PDB entry 3Q3V | X-ray diffraction, 2.15 A resolution | chain A

Chain A:
Protein: Phosphoglycerate kinase
Source organism: Campylobacter jejuni subsp. jejuni NCTC 11168
Notes: EC 2.7.2.3
UniProt: Q9PMQ5 (PGK_CAMJE); residues 1-400 here = UniProt positions 1-400
Sequence (403 residues; row label = number of the first residue in the row; numbers below 1 keep their minus sign (Ser-2 is residue -2)):
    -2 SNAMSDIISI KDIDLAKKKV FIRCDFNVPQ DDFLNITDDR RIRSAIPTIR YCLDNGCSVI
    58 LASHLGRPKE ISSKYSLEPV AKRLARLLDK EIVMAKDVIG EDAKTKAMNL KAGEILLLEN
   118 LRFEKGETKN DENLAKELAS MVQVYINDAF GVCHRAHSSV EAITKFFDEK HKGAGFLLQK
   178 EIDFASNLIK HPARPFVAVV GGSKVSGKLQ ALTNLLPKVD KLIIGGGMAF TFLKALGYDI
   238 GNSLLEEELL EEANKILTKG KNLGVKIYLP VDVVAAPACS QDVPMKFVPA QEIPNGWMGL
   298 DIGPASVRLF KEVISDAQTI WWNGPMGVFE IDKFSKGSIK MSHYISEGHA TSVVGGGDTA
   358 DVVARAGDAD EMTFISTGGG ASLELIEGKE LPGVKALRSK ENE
Unresolved in the structure: -2 to 2, 397-400
Modified / non-standard residues: Mse1 (selenomethionine); Mse91, Mse105, Mse138, Mse225, Mse282, Mse295, Mse323, Mse338, Mse369 (selenomethionine; parent Met)
Differences from the reference sequence: expression tag (-2 to 0)
Ion coordination: K+ site 1: Ala136, Val139; K+ site 2: Ser343, Gly345, Glu368
Swiss-Prot annotation at these positions:
  - binding site (substrate): Asp22 to Asn24, Arg38, His61 to Arg64, Arg119, Arg152
  - binding site (ATP): Lys205, Gly296, Glu327, Gly353 to Thr356

Summary:
The K+ site 1 is built by Ala136 and Val139. Ser343, Gly345 and Glu368 coordinate K+ site 2. Curated
annotation (UniProt) lists 10 substrate-binding residues and 7 ATP-binding residues.
Chain A is Phosphoglycerate kinase (Campylobacter jejuni subsp. jejuni NCTC 11168); the structure, Crystal
structure of Phosphoglycerate Kinase from Campylobacter jejuni, was determined by X-ray diffraction, deposited
together with 3UWD.
